Entry 7I1N (X-ray diffraction, 1.77 A resolution); this record covers chains A and B.

Chain A:
Protein: Serine protease subunit NS2B
From: Zika virus
Reference sequence: Q32ZE1 (POLG_ZIKV); residues 46-89 here correspond to UniProt positions 1414-1457 (UniProt number = residue number + 1368)
Chain sequence (46 residues; row label = number of the first residue in the row):
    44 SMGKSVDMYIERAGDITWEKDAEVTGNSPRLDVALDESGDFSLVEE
Not modelled in the structure: 44-49, 89
Differences from the reference sequence: expression tag (44-45)

Chain B:
Protein: Serine protease NS3
From: Zika virus
Notes: EC 3.4.21.91, 3.6.1.15, 3.6.4.13
Reference sequence: Q32ZE1 (POLG_ZIKV); residues 11-177 here correspond to UniProt positions 1509-1675 (UniProt number = residue number + 1498)
Chain sequence (168 residues; numbered 10 to 177; the number before each row is that of its first residue):
    10 MKEVKKGETTDGVYRVMTRRLLGSTQVGVGVMQEGVFHTMWHVTKGAALR
    60 SGEGRLDPYWGDVKQDLVSYCGPWKLDAAWDGLSEVQLLAVPPGERAKNI
   110 QTLPGIFKTKDGDIGAVALDYPAGTSGSPILDKCGRVIGLYGNGVVIKNG
   160 SYVSAITQGKREEETPVE
Not modelled in the structure: 10-15, 172-177
Differences from the reference sequence: initiating methionine (10); conflict K107 (Arg1605 in Q32ZE1)
Cystine bridges: C143 forms a disulfide with the same residue of a neighbouring copy of this chain
Small-molecule neighbours: A1BXG ((5P)-8-methyl-5-(2-methyl-1H-imidazol-4-yl)quinoline): H51, Y130, P131, A132, S135, Y150, G151, Y161
UniProt features mapped onto this chain:
  - active site (Charge relay system): H51, D75, S135

Chain A / chain B interface:
Pairs across the interface (93; chain A residue first):
  M51(A) - M26(B)
  M51(A) - V52(B)
  M51(A) - T53(B)
  M51(A) - L58(B)
  M51(A) - R59(B)  hydrogen bond (backbone-backbone)
  Y52(A) - R24(B)
  Y52(A) - V25(B)
  Y52(A) - M26(B)  hydrogen bond (backbone-backbone)
  Y52(A) - R28(B)
  Y52(A) - S33(B)  hydrogen bond
  Y52(A) - R59(B)
  I53(A) - Y23(B)  hydrophobic
  I53(A) - R24(B)
  I53(A) - M41(B)  hydrophobic
  I53(A) - F46(B)  hydrophobic
  I53(A) - R59(B)  hydrogen bond (backbone-backbone)
  I53(A) - S60(B)
  E54(A) - Y23(B)
  E54(A) - R24(B)  hydrogen bond (backbone-backbone)
  R55(A) - E17(B)
  R55(A) - T19(B)
  R55(A) - D20(B)  hydrogen bond (side chain-backbone)
  R55(A) - G21(B)
  R55(A) - V22(B)
  R55(A) - Y23(B)
  A56(A) - V22(B)  hydrogen bond (backbone-backbone)
  A56(A) - R24(B)
  A56(A) - V100(B)  hydrophobic
  A56(A) - A106(B)
  G57(A) - G21(B)
  G57(A) - V22(B)  hydrogen bond (backbone-backbone)
  D58(A) - L98(B)
  I59(A) - G21(B)
  I59(A) - V22(B)
  I59(A) - V40(B)  hydrophobic
  I59(A) - L98(B)  hydrophobic
  I59(A) - L140(B)  hydrophobic
  I59(A) - G144(B)
  I59(A) - V146(B)  hydrophobic
  T60(A) - N108(B)  hydrogen bond (backbone-side chain)
  T60(A) - L140(B)
  W61(A) - E94(B)
  W61(A) - V95(B)  hydrophobic
  W61(A) - Q96(B)
  W61(A) - Q110(B)
  W61(A) - L140(B)
  W61(A) - D141(B)
  W61(A) - K142(B)
  E62(A) - Q96(B)  hydrogen bond (backbone-side chain)
  E62(A) - N108(B)
  A65(A) - Q96(B)
  A65(A) - N108(B)
  E66(A) - I109(B)
  E66(A) - Q110(B)  hydrogen bond (backbone-backbone)
  V67(A) - E94(B)
  V67(A) - Q110(B)
  T68(A) - I109(B)
  T68(A) - Q110(B)  hydrogen bond (backbone-backbone)
  T68(A) - T111(B)  hydrogen bond (backbone-side chain)
  T68(A) - L128(B)
  G69(A) - T111(B)  hydrogen bond (backbone-side chain)
  G69(A) - A127(B)
  N70(A) - L112(B)
  N70(A) - A127(B)
  S71(A) - L112(B)  hydrogen bond (side chain-backbone)
  S71(A) - P113(B)
  S71(A) - G114(B)
  P72(A) - G114(B)
  P72(A) - I115(B)  hydrogen bond (backbone-backbone)
  R73(A) - I115(B)
  L74(A) - I115(B)  hydrogen bond (backbone-backbone)
  L74(A) - F116(B)
  L74(A) - K117(B)  hydrogen bond (backbone-backbone)
  L74(A) - I156(B)  hydrophobic
  L74(A) - V162(B)  hydrophobic
  D75(A) - K117(B)
  V76(A) - F116(B)  hydrophobic
  V76(A) - K117(B)  hydrogen bond (backbone-backbone)
  V76(A) - T118(B)
  L78(A) - K73(B)
  D79(A) - K73(B)
  S81(A) - V72(B)
  G82(A) - V72(B)
  G82(A) - K73(B)
  G82(A) - N152(B)  hydrogen bond (backbone-side chain)
  F84(A) - F116(B)  hydrophobic
  F84(A) - I123(B)  hydrophobic
  F84(A) - N152(B)
  F84(A) - G153(B)
  F84(A) - A164(B)  hydrophobic
  S85(A) - V154(B)
  L86(A) - V154(B)
  L86(A) - V155(B)
Interface residues without a listed pair, chain A (33 interface residues in all): D50, E80
Interface residues without a listed pair, chain B (59 interface residues in all): T27, V36, A57, L65, K107, P138

Overview:
Chain A and chain B form an interface of 33 and 59 residues respectively, with 20 hydrogen bonds. Polar
contacts include Y52(A)-S33(B), R55(A)-D20(B) and T60(A)-N108(B). Ligands of chain B: compound A1BXG. UniProt
lists 3 active-site residues on chain B.
Chain A is Serine protease subunit NS2B and chain B is Serine protease NS3, both from Zika virus; the
structure, PanDDA analysis group deposition -- Crystal Structure of ZIKV NS2B-NS3 protease in complex with
MFP-0011710-001-001, was determined by X-ray diffraction.
